Entry 1CP3 (X-ray diffraction, 2.30 A resolution); this record covers chains A and B of the 4 polymer chains in the assembly.

Chain A (and B):
Protein: Apopain
From: Homo sapiens
Notes: EC 3.4.22.-; chain B of this document is another copy of the same molecule, construct and numbering; everything in this record applies to it too
UniProt: P42574 (ICE3_HUMAN); residues 1-277 here = UniProt positions 1-277
Chain sequence (277 residues; row label = number of the first residue in the row):
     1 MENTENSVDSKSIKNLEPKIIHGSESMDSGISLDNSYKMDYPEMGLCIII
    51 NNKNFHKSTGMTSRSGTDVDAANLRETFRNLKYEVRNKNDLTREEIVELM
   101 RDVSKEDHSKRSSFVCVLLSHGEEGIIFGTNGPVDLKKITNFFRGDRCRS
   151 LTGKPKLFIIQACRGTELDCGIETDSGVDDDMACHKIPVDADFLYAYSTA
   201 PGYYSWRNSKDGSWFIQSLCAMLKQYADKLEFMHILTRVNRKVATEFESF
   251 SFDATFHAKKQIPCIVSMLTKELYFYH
Unresolved in the structure: 1-34, 174-184

How chain A and chain B interact:
Pairs across the interface (97):
  N35(A) - R238(B)
  N35(A) - R241(B)
  R144(A) - Y203(B)
  G145(A) - I172(B)
  D146(A) - I172(B)
  R149(A) - I172(B)
  T152(A) - I172(B)
  D169(A) - P188(B)
  D169(A) - V189(B)  hydrogen bond (side chain-backbone)
  D169(A) - D190(B)
  C170(A) - K186(B)  hydrogen bond (backbone-side chain)
  G171(A) - I187(B)
  G171(A) - V189(B)
  I172(A) - G145(B)
  I172(A) - D146(B)
  I172(A) - R149(B)
  I172(A) - T152(B)
  I172(A) - H185(B)
  I172(A) - K186(B)
  I172(A) - I187(B)  hydrogen bond (backbone-backbone)
  E173(A) - H185(B)  hydrogen bond (side chain-backbone)
  H185(A) - E173(B)
  H185(A) - T245(B)  hydrogen bond (side chain-backbone)
  K186(A) - C170(B)  hydrogen bond (side chain-backbone)
  K186(A) - I172(B)
  K186(A) - E173(B)
  K186(A) - A244(B)
  K186(A) - A258(B)  hydrogen bond (side chain-backbone)
  K186(A) - K260(B)  hydrogen bond (backbone-side chain)
  I187(A) - G171(B)
  I187(A) - I172(B)  hydrogen bond (backbone-backbone)
  I187(A) - K260(B)
  P188(A) - D169(B)
  P188(A) - A244(B)
  P188(A) - K260(B)
  P188(A) - Q261(B)
  V189(A) - D169(B)  hydrogen bond (backbone-side chain)
  V189(A) - G171(B)
  D190(A) - D169(B)
  D190(A) - Y203(B)  hydrogen bond
  A200(A) - M268(B)  hydrophobic
  Y203(A) - R144(B)
  Y203(A) - D190(B)  hydrogen bond
  E231(A) - H234(B)  salt bridge
  M233(A) - M233(B)  hydrophobic
  H234(A) - E231(B)  salt bridge
  H234(A) - H234(B)
  H234(A) - E272(B)  salt bridge
  T237(A) - L269(B)
  T237(A) - T270(B)
  T237(A) - K271(B)
  R238(A) - N35(B)
  N240(A) - S267(B)
  N240(A) - M268(B)
  N240(A) - L269(B)  hydrogen bond (side chain-backbone)
  N240(A) - T270(B)
  R241(A) - N35(B)
  R241(A) - T270(B)  hydrogen bond (side chain-backbone)
  R241(A) - K271(B)
  A244(A) - K186(B)
  A244(A) - P188(B)
  T245(A) - H185(B)
  E248(A) - K186(B)  salt bridge
  A258(A) - K186(B)  hydrogen bond (backbone-side chain)
  K260(A) - K186(B)  hydrogen bond (side chain-backbone)
  K260(A) - I187(B)
  K260(A) - P188(B)
  Q261(A) - P188(B)
  I262(A) - P188(B)  hydrophobic
  I262(A) - D190(B)
  I262(A) - M268(B)  hydrophobic
  I262(A) - T270(B)
  P263(A) - M268(B)
  C264(A) - V266(B)  hydrophobic
  C264(A) - S267(B)
  C264(A) - M268(B)  hydrophobic
  I265(A) - I265(B)
  I265(A) - V266(B)
  I265(A) - S267(B)  hydrogen bond (backbone-backbone)
  V266(A) - C264(B)  hydrophobic
  V266(A) - I265(B)
  S267(A) - N240(B)
  S267(A) - C264(B)
  S267(A) - I265(B)  hydrogen bond (backbone-backbone)
  M268(A) - A200(B)  hydrophobic
  M268(A) - P201(B)
  M268(A) - N240(B)
  M268(A) - P263(B)
  M268(A) - C264(B)  hydrophobic
  L269(A) - T237(B)
  L269(A) - N240(B)  hydrogen bond (backbone-side chain)
  T270(A) - T237(B)
  T270(A) - R241(B)  hydrogen bond (backbone-side chain)
  K271(A) - T237(B)
  K271(A) - R241(B)
  E272(A) - H234(B)  salt bridge
  E272(A) - R238(B)  salt bridge
Other interface residues (no listed pair), chain A (46 interface residues in all): K137, A191, P201
Other interface residues (no listed pair), chain B (47 interface residues in all): E167, A191, E248, I262, Y274

Overview:
The interface between chain A and chain B involves 46 residues on one side and 47 on the other; the contacts
include 20 hydrogen bonds and 6 salt bridges. Polar contacts include E231(A)-H234(B), H234(A)-E272(B) and
E248(A)-K186(B).
Chain A and chain B are both Apopain (Homo sapiens); the structure, Crystal structure of the complex of
apopain with the tetrapeptide inhibitor ace-dvad-fmc, was determined by X-ray diffraction.
